PDB entry 1P3P | X-ray diffraction, 2.70 A resolution | chains I and D of the 10 polymer chains in the assembly

Chain I:
Molecule: Palindromic 146bp Human Alpha-Satellite DNA fragment
Organism: Homo sapiens
Sequence (146 nucleotides; row label = number of the first residue in the row):
     1 ATCAATATCCACCTGCAGATTCTACCAAAAGTGTATTTGGAAACTGCTCC
    51 ATCAAAAGGCATGTTCAGCGGAATTCCGCTGAACATGCCTTTTGATGGAG
   101 CAGTTTCCAAATACACTTTTGGTAGAATCTGCAGGTGGATATTGAT

Chain D:
Protein: Histone H2B
Organism: Xenopus laevis
UniProt: P02281 (H2B1_XENLA); residues 1198-1322 here correspond to UniProt positions 1-125 (UniProt number = residue number - 1197)
Sequence (125 residues; row label = number of the first residue in the row):
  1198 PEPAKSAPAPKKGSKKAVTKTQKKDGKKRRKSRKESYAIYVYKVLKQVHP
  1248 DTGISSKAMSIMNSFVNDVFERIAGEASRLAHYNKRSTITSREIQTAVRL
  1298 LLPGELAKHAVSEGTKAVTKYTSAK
Unresolved in the structure: 1198-1229
Sequence notes: conflict Gln1219 (Pro23 in P02281), Leu1242 (Met46 in P02281), Ser1257 (Gly61 in P02281), Val1266 (Ile70 in P02281)
Swiss-Prot annotation at these positions:
  - modified residue: Lys1213 (N6-acetyllysine)

How chain I and chain D interact:
Contacting residue pairs - 12 pairs, chain I then chain D:
  DA19(I) - Ser1252(D)  phosphate contact
  DA19(I) - Ser1253(D)  hydrogen bond to the phosphate
  DT20(I) - Gly1250(D)  phosphate contact
  DT20(I) - Ile1251(D)  phosphate contact
  DA29(I) - Arg1230(D)  salt bridge to the phosphate
  DA29(I) - Glu1232(D)  phosphate contact
  DT32(I) - Lys1322(D)  salt bridge to the phosphate
  DG39(I) - Ser1284(D)  sugar contact
  DG40(I) - Arg1283(D)  phosphate contact
  DG40(I) - Ser1284(D)  hydrogen bond to the phosphate
  DG40(I) - Thr1285(D)  hydrogen bond to the phosphate
  DA41(I) - Arg1283(D)  salt bridge to the phosphate
Also at the interface, not in a pair above, chain I (8 interface residues in all): DA28
Also at the interface, not in a pair above, chain D (12 interface residues in all): Tyr1239, Lys1282

Summary:
8 residues of chain I and 12 residues of chain D are in contact; the contacts include 3 hydrogen bonds and 3
salt bridges. Polar pairs include DA19(I)-Ser1253(D), DG40(I)-Ser1284(D) and DG40(I)-Thr1285(D).
Here chain I is Palindromic 146bp Human Alpha-Satellite DNA fragment (Homo sapiens) and chain D is Histone H2B
(Xenopus laevis). Entry 1P3P (Crystallographic Studies of Nucleosome Core Particles containing Histone 'Sin'
Mutants) was determined by X-ray diffraction, deposited together with 1P34, 1P3A, 1P3B, 1P3F, 1P3G, 1P3I and 4
further entries.
